7Y7Q - chains A and D of the 5 polymer chains in the assembly; structure by X-ray diffraction, 2.05 A resolution.

== Chain A ==
Name: RNA-dependent RNA polymerase
Organism: Neurospora crassa
Notes: EC 2.7.7.48
UniProtKB: Q9Y7G6 (Q9Y7G6_NEUCS); residues 377-1402 here = UniProt positions 377-1402
Chain sequence (1026 residues; row label = number of the first residue in the row):
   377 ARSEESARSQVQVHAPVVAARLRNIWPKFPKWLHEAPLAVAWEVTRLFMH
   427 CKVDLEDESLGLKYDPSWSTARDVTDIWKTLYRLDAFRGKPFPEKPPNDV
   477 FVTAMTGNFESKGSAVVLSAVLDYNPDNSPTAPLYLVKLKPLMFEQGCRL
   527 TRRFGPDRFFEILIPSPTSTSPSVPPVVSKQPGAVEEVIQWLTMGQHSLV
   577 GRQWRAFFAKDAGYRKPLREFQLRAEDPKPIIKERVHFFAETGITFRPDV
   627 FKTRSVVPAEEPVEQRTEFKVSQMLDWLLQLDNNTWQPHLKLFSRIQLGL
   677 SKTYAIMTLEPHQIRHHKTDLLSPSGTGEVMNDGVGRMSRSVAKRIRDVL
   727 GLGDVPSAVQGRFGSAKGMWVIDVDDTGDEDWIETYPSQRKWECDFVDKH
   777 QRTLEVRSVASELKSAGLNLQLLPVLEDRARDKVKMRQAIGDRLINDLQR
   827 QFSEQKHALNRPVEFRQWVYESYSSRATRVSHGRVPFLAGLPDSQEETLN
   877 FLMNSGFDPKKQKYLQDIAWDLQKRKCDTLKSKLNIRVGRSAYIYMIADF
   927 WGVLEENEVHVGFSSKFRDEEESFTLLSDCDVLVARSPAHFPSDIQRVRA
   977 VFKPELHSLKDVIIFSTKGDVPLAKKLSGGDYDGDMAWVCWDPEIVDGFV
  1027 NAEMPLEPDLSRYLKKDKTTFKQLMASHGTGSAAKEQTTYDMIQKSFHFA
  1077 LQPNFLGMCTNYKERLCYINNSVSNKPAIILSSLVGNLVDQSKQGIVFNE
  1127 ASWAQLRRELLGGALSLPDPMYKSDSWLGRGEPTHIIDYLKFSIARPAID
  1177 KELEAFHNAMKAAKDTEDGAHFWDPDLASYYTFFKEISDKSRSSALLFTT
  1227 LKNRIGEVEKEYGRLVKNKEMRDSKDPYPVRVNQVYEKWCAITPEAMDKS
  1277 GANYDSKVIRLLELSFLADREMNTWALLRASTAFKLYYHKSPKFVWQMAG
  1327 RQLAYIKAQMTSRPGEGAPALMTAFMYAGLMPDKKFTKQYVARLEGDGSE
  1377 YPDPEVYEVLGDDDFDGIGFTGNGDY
Not modelled in the structure: 377-390, 436, 459, 465-468, 558, 599-603, 625-636, 1186-1195, 1245-1249, 1272-1281, 1372-1375, 1384-1391
Metal / ion sites: Mg2+: Gly1005, Asp1007; Ca2+ site 1: Asp1007, Asp1009, Asp1011 (together with GTP); Ca2+ site 2: Asp1007, Asp1009 (together with GTP)
Small-molecule neighbours:
  - GTP (guanosine-5'-triphosphate), molecule 1: Arg671, Lys743, Lys767, Arg962, Ser963, Pro964, Asp1007, Asp1009, Asp1011, Leu1082, Val1115, Asp1116, Lys1119
  - GTP, molecule 2: Thr1397, Gly1398, Gly1400, Asp1401, Tyr1402
What the authors report for this chain:
  - binding site for the 14-nt RNA strand: Tyr590, Gln797, Thr854, Lys909, Tyr919, Met1012, Leu1082, Asn1087, Arg1091
  - binding site for the 7-nt RNA strand (chain D): Arg591, Arg611, Gln673, Ser677, Gln736, Arg738, Arg962
  - binding site for GTP: Gln736, Arg738, Lys743, Lys767, Arg783, Arg962, Pro964, Val1115, Lys1119, Thr1397 to Tyr1402
  - mutagenesis - P964A: decreased catalytic activity
  - catalytic residues: Asp1007, Asp1009, Asp1011

== Chain D ==
Molecule: 7-nt RNA strand
Sequence (7 nucleotides; numbered 1 to 7; the number before each row is that of its first residue):
     1 UCCGACG

== Interface between chain A and chain D ==
Pairs across the interface (19; chain A residue first):
  Glu521(A) with G4(D), phosphate contact
  Arg591(A) with C3(D), salt bridge to the phosphate; G4(D), salt bridge to the phosphate
  Arg611(A) with G4(D), salt bridge to the phosphate; A5(D), salt bridge to the phosphate
  Ser677(A) with C6(D), phosphate contact
  Lys678(A) with A5(D), salt bridge to the phosphate; C6(D), hydrogen bond to the phosphate
  Gln736(A) with C6(D), hydrogen bond to the sugar; G7(D), sugar contact
  Arg738(A) with C6(D), phosphate contact; G7(D), salt bridge to the phosphate
  Lys743(A) with G7(D), salt bridge to the phosphate
  Arg783(A) with A5(D), hydrogen bond to the sugar; C6(D), hydrogen bond to the sugar
  Arg962(A) with G7(D), hydrogen bond to the sugar
  Ser963(A) with G7(D), hydrogen bond to the base
  Gly1010(A) with G7(D), sugar contact
  Asp1011(A) with G7(D), hydrogen bond to the sugar
Other interface residues (no listed pair), chain A (16 interface residues in all): Gln673, Leu676, Pro964

== In short ==
16 residues of chain A and 5 residues of chain D are in contact; the contacts include 7 hydrogen bonds and 7
salt bridges. Polar pairs include Ser963(A)-G7(D), Gln736(A)-C6(D) and Arg783(A)-A5(D). Chain A binds GTP.
From the paper: catalytic residues Asp1007(A), Asp1009(A) and Asp1011(A); P964A of chain A reduces catalytic
activity.
Chain A is RNA-dependent RNA polymerase (Neurospora crassa) and chain D is a 7-nt RNA strand; the structure,
QDE-1 in complex with RNA template, RNA primer and 3'-dGTP, was determined by X-ray diffraction, deposited
together with 7Y7P, 7Y7R, 7Y7S and 7Y7T.
